Entry 6IQS (X-ray diffraction, 2.69 A resolution); this record covers chains A and B of the 4 polymer chains in the assembly.

Chain A (and B):
Protein: Lipoprotein NlpI
From: Escherichia coli
Notes: chain B of this document is another copy of the same molecule, construct and numbering; everything in this record applies to it too
UniProt: P0AFB1 (NLPI_ECOLI); residues 22-296 here correspond to UniProt positions 20-294 (UniProt number = residue number - 2)
Chain sequence (296 residues; numbered 1 to 296; the number before each row is that of its first residue):
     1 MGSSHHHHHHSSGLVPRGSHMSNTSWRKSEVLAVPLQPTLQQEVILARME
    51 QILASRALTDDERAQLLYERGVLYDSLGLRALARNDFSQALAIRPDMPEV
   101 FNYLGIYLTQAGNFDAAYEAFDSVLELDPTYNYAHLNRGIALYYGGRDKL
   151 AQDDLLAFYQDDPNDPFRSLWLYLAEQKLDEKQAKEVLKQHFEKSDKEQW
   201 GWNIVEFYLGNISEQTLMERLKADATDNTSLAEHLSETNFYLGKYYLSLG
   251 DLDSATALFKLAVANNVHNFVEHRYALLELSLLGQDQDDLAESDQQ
Disordered / not traced: 1-28, 285-296 (chain B: 1-27, 287-296)
Differences from the reference sequence: initiating methionine (1); expression tag (2-21)

Chain A / chain B interface:
Pairs across the interface - 44 pairs, chain A then chain B:
  Glu30(A) with Lys28(B), salt bridge
  Leu32(A) with Lys260(B), hydrogen bond (backbone-side chain)
  Ala33(A) with Lys260(B)
  Val34(A) with Lys260(B); Leu277(B), hydrophobic
  Pro35(A) with Lys260(B); Val263(B), hydrophobic; Ala264(B)
  Gln37(A) with Arg80(B), hydrogen bond; Val263(B)
  Pro38(A) with Gly78(B); Leu79(B), hydrophobic
  Leu40(A) with Ala81(B), hydrophobic
  Glu43(A) with Leu79(B); Arg80(B), hydrogen bond (side chain-backbone); Ala81(B), hydrogen bond (side chain-backbone); Leu82(B), hydrogen bond (side chain-backbone)
  Leu46(A) with Leu82(B), hydrophobic
  Ala47(A) with Leu82(B), hydrophobic
  Glu50(A) with Glu50(B); Arg70(B), salt bridge
  Arg70(A) with Glu50(B), salt bridge
  Gly78(A) with Pro38(B)
  Leu79(A) with Pro38(B), hydrophobic; Glu43(B); Leu79(B), hydrophobic
  Arg80(A) with Gln37(B), hydrogen bond; Glu43(B), hydrogen bond (backbone-side chain)
  Ala81(A) with Leu40(B), hydrophobic; Glu43(B), hydrogen bond (backbone-side chain)
  Leu82(A) with Glu43(B), hydrogen bond (backbone-side chain); Leu46(B), hydrophobic; Ala47(B), hydrophobic
  Asn85(A) with Ala47(B)
  Lys260(A) with Leu32(B), hydrogen bond (side chain-backbone); Ala33(B); Val34(B); Pro35(B)
  Val263(A) with Pro35(B), hydrophobic; Gln37(B)
  Ala264(A) with Pro35(B); Ala264(B), hydrophobic
  Asn266(A) with Asn266(B), hydrogen bond
  Leu277(A) with Val34(B), hydrophobic
Also at the interface, not in a pair above, chain A (28 interface residues in all): Leu77, Ala257, Leu261, Leu280
Also at the interface, not in a pair above, chain B (27 interface residues in all): Leu77, Ala257, Leu261, Leu280

Overview:
The interface between chain A and chain B involves 28 residues on one side and 27 on the other, with 11
hydrogen bonds and 3 salt bridges. Polar pairs include Glu30(A)-Lys28(B), Glu50(A)-Arg70(B) and
Leu32(A)-Lys260(B).
Chain A and chain B are both Lipoprotein NlpI (Escherichia coli); the structure, Crystal structure of Prc with
L245A and L340G mutations in complex with NlpI, was determined by X-ray diffraction (same publication as 6IQQ,
6IQR and 6IQU).
